8K4D - chains A and C of the 3 polymer chains in the assembly; structure by X-ray diffraction, 3.52 A resolution.

[Chain A]
Protein: Cohesin subunit SA-2
Organism: Homo sapiens
UniProt: Q8N3U4 (STAG2_HUMAN); numbering as in UniProt (aligned over 81-1060)
Sequence (980 residues; row label = number of the first residue in the row):
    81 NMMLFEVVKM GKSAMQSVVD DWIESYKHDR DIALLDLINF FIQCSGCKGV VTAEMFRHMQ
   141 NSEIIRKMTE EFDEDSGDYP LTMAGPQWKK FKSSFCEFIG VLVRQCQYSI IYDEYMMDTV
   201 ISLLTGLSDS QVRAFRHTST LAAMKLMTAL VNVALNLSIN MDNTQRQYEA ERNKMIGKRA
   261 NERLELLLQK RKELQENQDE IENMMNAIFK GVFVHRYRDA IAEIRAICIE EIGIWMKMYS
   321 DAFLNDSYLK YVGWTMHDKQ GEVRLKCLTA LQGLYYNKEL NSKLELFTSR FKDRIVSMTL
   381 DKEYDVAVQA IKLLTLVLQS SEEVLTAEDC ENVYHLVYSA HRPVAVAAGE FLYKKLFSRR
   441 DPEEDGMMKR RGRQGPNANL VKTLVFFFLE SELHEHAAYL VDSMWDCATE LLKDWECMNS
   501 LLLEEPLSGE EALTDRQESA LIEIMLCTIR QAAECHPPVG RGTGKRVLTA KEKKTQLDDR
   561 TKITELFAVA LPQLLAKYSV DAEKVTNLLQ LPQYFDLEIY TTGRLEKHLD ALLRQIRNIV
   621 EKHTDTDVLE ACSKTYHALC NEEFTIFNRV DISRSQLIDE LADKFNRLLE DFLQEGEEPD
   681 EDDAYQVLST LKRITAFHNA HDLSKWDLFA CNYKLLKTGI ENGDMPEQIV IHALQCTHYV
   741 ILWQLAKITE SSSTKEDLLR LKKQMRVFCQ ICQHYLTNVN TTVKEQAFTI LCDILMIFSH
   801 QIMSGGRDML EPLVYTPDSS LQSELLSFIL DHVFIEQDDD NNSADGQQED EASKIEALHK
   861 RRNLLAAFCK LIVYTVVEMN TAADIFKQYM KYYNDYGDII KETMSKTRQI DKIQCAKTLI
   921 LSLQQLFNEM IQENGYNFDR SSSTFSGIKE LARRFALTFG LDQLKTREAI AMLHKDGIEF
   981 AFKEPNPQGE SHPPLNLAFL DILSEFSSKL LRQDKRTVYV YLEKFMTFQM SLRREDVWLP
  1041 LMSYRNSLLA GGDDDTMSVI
Not modelled in the structure: 81-82, 255-259, 439-453, 509-511, 749-750, 838-847, 960-963, 991-993, 1033-1036, 1049-1060
Curated features (UniProtKB/Swiss-Prot):
  - modified residue: Lys607 (N6-acetyllysine), Ser1058 (Phosphoserine)

[Chain C]
Protein: Cenp-U
Organism: Homo sapiens
Sequence (9 residues; each row starts with the number of its first residue):
    41 IDVFDFPDN

[Interface between chain A and chain C]
Contacting residue pairs - 15 pairs, chain A then chain C:
  Tyr297(A) - Phe46(C)
  Arg298(A) - Phe46(C)
  Asp326(A) - Val43(C)
  Asp326(A) - Phe44(C)
  Ser327(A) - Val43(C)
  Lys330(A) - Val43(C)
  Trp334(A) - Phe44(C)  hydrogen bond (side chain-backbone)
  Trp334(A) - Phe46(C)  hydrophobic
  Leu366(A) - Ile41(C)  hydrophobic
  Leu366(A) - Phe44(C)  hydrophobic
  Phe367(A) - Phe44(C)  hydrophobic
  Ser369(A) - Ile41(C)
  Arg370(A) - Ile41(C)
  Arg370(A) - Asp45(C)  salt bridge
  Phe371(A) - Phe44(C)  hydrophobic

[Summary]
Chain A and chain C form an interface of 11 and 5 residues respectively, with 1 hydrogen bond and 1 salt
bridge. Polar contacts include Arg370(A)-Asp45(C) and Trp334(A)-Phe44(C).
Chain A is Cohesin subunit SA-2 and chain C is Cenp-U, both from Homo sapiens; the structure, Structure of the
SA2/Scc1/CENP_U complex, was determined by X-ray diffraction.
